PDB entry 6KAU | X-ray diffraction, 1.60 A resolution | chains B and C of the 4 polymer chains in the assembly

Chain B:
Molecule: Hemoglobin subunit beta
Source organism: Homo sapiens
Reference sequence: P68871 (HBB_HUMAN); residues 1-146 here correspond to UniProt positions 2-147 (UniProt number = residue number + 1)
Chain sequence (146 residues; numbered 1 to 146; the number before each row is that of its first residue):
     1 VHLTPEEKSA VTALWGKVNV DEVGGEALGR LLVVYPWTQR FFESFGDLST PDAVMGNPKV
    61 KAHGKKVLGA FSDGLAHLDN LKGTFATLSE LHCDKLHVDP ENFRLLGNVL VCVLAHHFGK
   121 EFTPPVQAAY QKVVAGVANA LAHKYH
Metal / ion sites: heme Fe: His-92 (together with carbon monoxide)
Small-molecule neighbours: carbon monoxide / heme: Leu-28, Leu-31, Thr-38, Phe-41, Phe-42, Phe-45, His-63, Lys-66, Val-67, Ala-70, Phe-71, Phe-85, Leu-88, Leu-91, His-92, Leu-96, Val-98, Asn-102, Phe-103, Leu-106, Val-137, Leu-141
Curated features (UniProtKB/Swiss-Prot):
  - binding site ((2R)-2,3-bisphosphoglycerate): Val-1, His-2, Lys-82, His-143
  - binding site (heme b): His-63, His-92
  - site: Glu-7, Lys-8 (Microbial infection: Cleavage), Gly-25, Glu-26 (Microbial infection: Cleavage), Gly-29, Arg-30 (Microbial infection: Cleavage), Tyr-35, Pro-36 (Microbial infection: Cleavage), Trp-37, Thr-38 (Microbial infection: Cleavage), Phe-45, Gly-46 (Microbial infection: Cleavage), Asp-52, Ala-53 (Microbial infection: Cleavage), Gly-56, Asn-57 (Microbial infection: Cleavage), Lys-59 (Not glycated), Phe-71, Ser-72 (Microbial infection: Cleavage), Gly-74, Leu-75 (Microbial infection: Cleavage), Lys-82 (Not glycated), Thr-84, Phe-85 (Microbial infection: Cleavage), His-92, Cys-93 (Microbial infection: Cleavage), Lys-95 (Not glycated), Arg-104, Leu-105 (Microbial infection: Cleavage), Leu-110, Val-111 (Microbial infection: Cleavage), Gly-119, Lys-120 (Microbial infection: Cleavage), Phe-122, Thr-123 (Microbial infection: Cleavage), Ala-128, Ala-129 (Microbial infection: Cleavage) and 2 more in UniProt
  - modified residue: Val-1 (N-acetylvaline), Ser-9 (Phosphoserine), Thr-12 (Phosphothreonine), Ser-44 (Phosphoserine), Thr-50 (Phosphothreonine), Lys-59 (N6-acetyllysine), Lys-82 (N6-acetyllysine), Thr-87 (Phosphothreonine), Cys-93 (S-nitrosocysteine), Lys-144 (N6-acetyllysine)
  - glycosylation: Val-1 (N-linked (Glc) (glycation) valine), Lys-8 (N-linked (Glc) (glycation) lysine), Lys-17 (N-linked (Glc) (glycation) lysine), Lys-66 (N-linked (Glc) (glycation) lysine), Lys-120 (N-linked (Glc) (glycation) lysine), Lys-144 (N-linked (Glc) (glycation) lysine)

Chain C:
Molecule: Hemoglobin subunit alpha
Source organism: Homo sapiens
Reference sequence: P69905 (HBA_HUMAN); residues 1-141 here correspond to UniProt positions 2-142 (UniProt number = residue number + 1)
Chain sequence (141 residues; numbered 1 to 141; the number before each row is that of its first residue):
     1 VLSPADKTNV KAAWGKVGAH AGEYGAEALE RMFLSFPTTK TYFPHFDLSH GSAQVKGHGK
    61 KVADALTNAV AHVDDMPNAL SALSDLHAHK LRVDPVNFKL LSHCLLVTLA AHLPAEFTPA
   121 VHASLDKFLA SVSTVLTSKY R
Metal / ion sites: heme Fe: His-87 (together with carbon monoxide)
Small-molecule neighbours: carbon monoxide / heme: Leu-29, Met-32, Thr-39, Tyr-42, Phe-43, Phe-46, His-58, Lys-61, Val-62, Ala-65, Leu-66, Leu-83, Leu-86, His-87, Leu-91, Val-93, Asn-97, Phe-98, Leu-101, Leu-105, Val-132, Leu-136
Curated features (UniProtKB/Swiss-Prot):
  - binding site (O2): His-58
  - binding site (heme b): His-87
  - site: Thr-8, Asn-9 (Microbial infection: Cleavage), Lys-11 (Not glycated), Ala-13, Trp-14 (Microbial infection: Cleavage), Tyr-24, Gly-25 (Microbial infection: Cleavage), Leu-29, Glu-30 (Microbial infection: Cleavage), His-45, Phe-46 (Microbial infection: Cleavage), Asp-47, Leu-48 (Microbial infection: Cleavage), Ser-52, Ala-53 (Microbial infection: Cleavage), Val-55, Lys-56 (Microbial infection: Cleavage), Lys-56 (Not glycated), Gly-59, Lys-60 (Microbial infection: Cleavage), Lys-60 (Not glycated), Lys-90 (Not glycated), Leu-91, Arg-92 (Microbial infection: Cleavage), Lys-99 (Not glycated), Leu-106, Val-107 (Microbial infection: Cleavage), Thr-108, Leu-109 (Microbial infection: Cleavage), Val-121, His-122 (Microbial infection: Cleavage), Ser-133, Thr-134 (Microbial infection: Cleavage)
  - modified residue: Ser-3 (Phosphoserine), Lys-7 (N6-succinyllysine), Thr-8 (Phosphothreonine), Lys-11 (N6-succinyllysine), Lys-16 (N6-acetyllysine), Tyr-24 (Phosphotyrosine), Ser-35 (Phosphoserine), Lys-40 (N6-succinyllysine), Ser-49 (Phosphoserine), Ser-102 (Phosphoserine), Thr-108 (Phosphothreonine), Ser-124 (Phosphoserine), Ser-131 (Phosphoserine), Thr-134 (Phosphothreonine), Thr-137 (Phosphothreonine), Ser-138 (Phosphoserine)
  - glycosylation (N-linked (Glc) (glycation) lysine): Lys-7, Lys-16, Lys-40, Lys-61

How chain B and chain C interact:
Pairs across the interface (14):
  Pro-36(B) with Arg-92(C), hydrogen bond (backbone-side chain)
  Trp-37(B) with Arg-92(C); Val-93(C); Asp-94(C); Pro-95(C)
  Gln-39(B) with Arg-92(C), hydrogen bond
  Arg-40(B) with Thr-41(C), hydrogen bond (side chain-backbone); Tyr-42(C); Leu-91(C); Arg-92(C)
  His-97(B) with Thr-38(C)
  Asp-99(B) with Asp-94(C); Val-96(C)
  Asn-102(B) with Asp-94(C), hydrogen bond
Interface residues without a listed pair, chain C (10 interface residues in all): Lys-139

In short:
The interface between chain B and chain C involves 7 residues on one side and 10 on the other; the contacts
include 4 hydrogen bonds. Polar contacts include Pro-36(B)/Arg-92(C), Gln-39(B)/Arg-92(C) and
Arg-40(B)/Thr-41(C). Ligands of chain B: carbon monoxide / heme.
Chain B is Hemoglobin subunit beta and chain C is Hemoglobin subunit alpha, both from Homo sapiens; the
structure, Carbonmonoxy human hemoglobin A in the R2 quaternary structure at 140 K: Dark, was determined by
X-ray diffraction (same publication as 6KA9, 6KAE, 6KAH, 6KAI, 6KAO, 6KAP and 11 further entries).
